Entry 3KFG (X-ray diffraction, 1.43 A resolution); this record covers chain A.

Chain A:
Molecule: Major urinary protein 4
From: Mus musculus
Reference sequence: P11590 (MUP4_MOUSE); residues 1-162 here correspond to UniProt positions 17-178 (UniProt number = residue number + 16)
Chain sequence (162 residues; each row starts with the number of its first residue):
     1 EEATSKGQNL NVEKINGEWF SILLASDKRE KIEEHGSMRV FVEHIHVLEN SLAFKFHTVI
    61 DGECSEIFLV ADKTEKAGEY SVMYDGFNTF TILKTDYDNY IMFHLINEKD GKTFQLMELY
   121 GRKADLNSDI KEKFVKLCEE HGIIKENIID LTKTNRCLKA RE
Not modelled in the structure: 1-9, 162
Cystine bridges: C64-C157
Ligand contacts: (2S)-2-ethylhexan-1-ol / heptan-2-one: L24, M38, V40, F54, F56, L69, V82, Y84, F90, F103, L105, L116, E118, Y120
What the authors report for this chain:
  - binding site for heptan-2-one: E118, Y120
  - conformationally variable residues (side-chain flip): E118
  - specificity-determining residues: F54, F103, E118 (proposed by the authors, not directly observed)

Summary:
Bound to chain A: (2S)-2-ethylhexan-1-ol / heptan-2-one. The paper reports a binding site for heptan-2-one at
E118 and Y120; specificity determinants F54, F103 and E118.
Chain A is Major urinary protein 4 (Mus musculus); the structure, Major mouse urinary protein IV complexed
with 2-heptanone, was determined by X-ray diffraction, deposited together with 3KFF, 3KFH and 3KFI.
